PDB entry 3DLU | X-ray diffraction, 1.80 A resolution | chains A and C of the 4 polymer chains in the assembly

[Chain A (and C)]
Name: Signal recognition particle 19 kDa protein
From: Pyrococcus furiosus
Notes: chain C of this document is another copy of the same molecule, construct and numbering; everything in this record applies to it too
UniProt: Q8TZT9 (SRP19_PYRFU); residue numbers follow UniProt; this construct covers 1-100
Chain sequence (106 residues; row label = number of the first residue in the row):
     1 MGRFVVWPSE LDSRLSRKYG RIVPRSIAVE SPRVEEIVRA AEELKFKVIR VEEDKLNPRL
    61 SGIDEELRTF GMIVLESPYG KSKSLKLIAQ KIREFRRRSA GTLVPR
Unresolved in the structure: 1, 59-65, 104-106 (chain C: 1, 58-66, 99-106)
Construct notes: expression tag (101-106)
From the paper describing this entry:
  - conformationally variable residues (order/disorder transition): Asn57 to Glu66

[How chain A and chain C interact]
Pairs across the interface (4; chain A residue first):
  Asp54(A) with Asp54(C)
  Leu56(A) with Leu56(C), hydrophobic; Phe70(C), hydrophobic
  Phe70(A) with Leu56(C), hydrophobic
Interface residues without a listed pair, chain A (4 interface residues in all): Glu52
Interface residues without a listed pair, chain C (4 interface residues in all): Glu52

[Overview]
Chain A and chain C each contribute 4 residues to their interface. From the paper: conformational variability
at Asn57(A).
Chain A and chain C are both Signal recognition particle 19 kDa protein (Pyrococcus furiosus); the structure,
Structures of SRP54 and SRP19, the two proteins assembling the ribonucleic core of the Signal Recognition ...,
was determined by X-ray diffraction (same publication as 3DLV and 3DM5).
